PDB entry 8VBA | electron microscopy, 3.29 A resolution | chains A and H of the 3 polymer chains in the assembly

[Chain A]
Protein: EtpA
Source organism: Escherichia coli ETEC H10407
Reference sequence: Q29XT7 (Q29XT7_ECOLX); numbering as in UniProt (aligned over 1-1534)
Amino-acid sequence (1564 residues; numbered 1 to 1564; the number before each row is that of its first residue):
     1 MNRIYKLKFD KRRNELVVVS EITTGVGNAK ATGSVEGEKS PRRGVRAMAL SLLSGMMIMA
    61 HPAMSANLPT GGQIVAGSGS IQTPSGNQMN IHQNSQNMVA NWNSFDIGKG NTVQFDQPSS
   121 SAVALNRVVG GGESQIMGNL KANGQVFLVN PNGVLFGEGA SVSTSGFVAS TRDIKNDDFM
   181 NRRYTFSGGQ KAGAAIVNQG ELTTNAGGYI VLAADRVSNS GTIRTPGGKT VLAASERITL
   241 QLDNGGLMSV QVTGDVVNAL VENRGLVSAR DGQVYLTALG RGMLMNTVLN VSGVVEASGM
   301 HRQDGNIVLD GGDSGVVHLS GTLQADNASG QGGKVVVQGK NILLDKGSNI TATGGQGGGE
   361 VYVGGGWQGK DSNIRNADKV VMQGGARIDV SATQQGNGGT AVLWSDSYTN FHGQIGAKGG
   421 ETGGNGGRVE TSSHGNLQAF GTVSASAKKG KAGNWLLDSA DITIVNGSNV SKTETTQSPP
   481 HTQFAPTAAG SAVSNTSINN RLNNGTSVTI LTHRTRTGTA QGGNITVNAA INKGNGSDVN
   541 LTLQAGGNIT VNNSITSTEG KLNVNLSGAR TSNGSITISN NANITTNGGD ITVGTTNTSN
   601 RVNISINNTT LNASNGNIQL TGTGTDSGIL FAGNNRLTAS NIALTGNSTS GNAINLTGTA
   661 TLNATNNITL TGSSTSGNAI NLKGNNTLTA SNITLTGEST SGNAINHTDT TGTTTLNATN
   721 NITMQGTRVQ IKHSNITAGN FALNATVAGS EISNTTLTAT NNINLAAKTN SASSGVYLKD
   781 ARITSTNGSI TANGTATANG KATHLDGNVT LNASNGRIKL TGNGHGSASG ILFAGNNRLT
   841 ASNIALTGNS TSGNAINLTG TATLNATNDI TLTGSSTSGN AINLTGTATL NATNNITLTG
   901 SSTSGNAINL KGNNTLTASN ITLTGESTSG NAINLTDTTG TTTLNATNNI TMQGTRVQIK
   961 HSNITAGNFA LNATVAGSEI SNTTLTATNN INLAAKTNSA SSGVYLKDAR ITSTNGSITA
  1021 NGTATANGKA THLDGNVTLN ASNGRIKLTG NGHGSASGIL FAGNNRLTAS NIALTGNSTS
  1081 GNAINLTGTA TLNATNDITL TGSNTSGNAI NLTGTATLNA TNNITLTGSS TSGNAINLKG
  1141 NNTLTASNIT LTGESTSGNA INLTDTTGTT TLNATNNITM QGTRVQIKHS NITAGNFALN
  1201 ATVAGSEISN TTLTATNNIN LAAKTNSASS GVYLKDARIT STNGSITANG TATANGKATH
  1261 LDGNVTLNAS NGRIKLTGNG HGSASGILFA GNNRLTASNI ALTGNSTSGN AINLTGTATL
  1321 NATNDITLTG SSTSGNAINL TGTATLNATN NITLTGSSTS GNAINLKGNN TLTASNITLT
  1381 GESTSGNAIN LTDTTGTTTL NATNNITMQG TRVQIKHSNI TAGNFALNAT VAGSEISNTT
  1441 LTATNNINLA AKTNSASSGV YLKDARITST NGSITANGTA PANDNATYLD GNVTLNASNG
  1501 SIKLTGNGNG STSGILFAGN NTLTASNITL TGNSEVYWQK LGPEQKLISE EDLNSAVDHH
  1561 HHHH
Unresolved in the structure: 1-65, 1104-1564
Construct notes: conflict Gly416 (Ser in Q29XT7), Gly534 (Ser in Q29XT7), His707 (Leu in Q29XT7), Asn1104 (Ser in Q29XT7), Ala1476 (Thr in Q29XT7), Pro1481 (Thr in Q29XT7), Asp1484 (Gly in Q29XT7), Asn1485 (Lys in Q29XT7), Tyr1488 (His in Q29XT7), Ser1501 (Arg in Q29XT7), Asn1509 (His in Q29XT7), Thr1512 (Ala in Q29XT7), Thr1522 (Arg in Q29XT7), Thr1529 (Ala in Q29XT7); expression tag (1535-1564)
Glycans and other covalent adducts: beta-D-glucopyranose (BGC) linked to Asn290, Asn349, Asn495, Asn504, Asn524, Asn528, Asn540, Asn548, Asn552, Asn565, Asn583, Asn603, Asn608, Asn612, Asn641, Asn647, Asn655, Asn667, Asn685, Asn692, Asn717, Asn721, Asn740, Asn744, Asn754, Asn793, Asn808, Asn843, Asn849, Asn857, Asn883, Asn895, Asn920, Asn934, Asn945, Asn949, Asn968, Asn972, Asn1021

[Chain H]
Protein: mAb 1C08 Heavy Chain
Source organism: Mus musculus
Amino-acid sequence (466 residues; numbered -18 to 443 plus 4 insertion-coded residues; the number before each row is that of its first residue; a row labelled like 82A-82C holds insertion residues (82A, then the next letters in order); numbers below 1 keep their minus sign (Met-18 is residue -18)):
   -18 MGWSCIILFL VATATGVHSE VQLQQSGGEL MKPGASVKLS CKATGYTFTG YWIEWVEQRP
    42 GHGLEWIGEI L
   52A P
    53 GSGSTDYNEK FKGKATCSAD TSSNTAYMKL
82A-82C SSL
    83 TTEDSAIYYC ARKSPYAMEY WGQGTSVTVS SASTKGPSVF PLAPSSKSTS GGTAALGCLV
   143 KDYFPEPVTV SWNSGALTSG VHTFPAVLQS SGLYSLSSVV TVPSSSLGTQ TYICNVNHKP
   203 SNTKVDKRVE PKSCDKTHTC PPCPAPELLG GPSVFLFPPK PKDTLMISRT PEVTCVVVDV
   263 SHEDPEVKFN WYVDGVEVHN AKTKPREEQY NSTYRVVSVL TVLHQDWLNG KEYKCKVSNK
   323 ALPAPIEKTI SKAKGQPREP QVYTLPPSRE EMTKNQVSLT CLVKGFYPSD IAVEWESNGQ
   383 PENNYKTTPP VLDSDGSFFL YSKLTVDKSR WQQGNVFSCS VMHEALHNHY TQKSLSLSPG
   443 K
Unresolved in the structure: -18 to 1, 114-443
Disulfide bonds: Cys22-Cys92
Ligand contacts: beta-D-glucopyranose (BGC): Ser96, Tyr98, Ala99, Glu101

[Chain A / chain H interface]
Contacting residue pairs (29; chain A residue first):
  Glu158(A) with Thr73(H), hydrogen bond
  Gln199(A) with Gly53(H)
  Gly200(A) with Ser54(H)
  Glu201(A) with Ser54(H)
  Ser220(A) with Thr30(H); Gly53(H)
  Gly221(A) with Ser54(H)
  Thr222(A) with Ser54(H)
  Arg264(A) with Thr28(H); Thr30(H), hydrogen bond (backbone-side chain); Gly31(H), hydrogen bond (backbone-backbone)
  Gly265(A) with Thr30(H)
  Leu266(A) with Trp33(H), hydrophobic; Leu52(H), hydrophobic
  Ser292(A) with Thr28(H), hydrogen bond; Tyr32(H)
  Gly293(A) with Gly31(H)
  Val294(A) with Gly31(H); Trp33(H), hydrophobic; Pro97(H), hydrophobic
  Ser320(A) with Tyr32(H)
  Thr322(A) with Ser96(H); Pro97(H); Tyr98(H)
  Leu323(A) with Tyr98(H)
  Gln324(A) with Pro97(H); Tyr98(H)
  Asn349(A) with Tyr98(H), hydrogen bond
  Thr351(A) with Tyr98(H), hydrogen bond
Other interface residues (no listed pair), chain A (22 interface residues in all): Gly321, Asp326, Arg387
Other interface residues (no listed pair), chain H (13 interface residues in all): Ser56

[Overview]
22 residues of chain A and 13 residues of chain H are in contact, with 6 hydrogen bonds. Among the polar pairs
are Glu158(A)-Thr73(H), Arg264(A)-Thr30(H) and Ser292(A)-Thr28(H). Chain H binds beta-D-glucopyranose.
Here chain A is EtpA (Escherichia coli ETEC H10407) and chain H is mAb 1C08 Heavy Chain (Mus musculus). Entry
8VBA (The secreted adhesin EtpA of Enterotoxigenic Escherichia coli in complex with the mouse mAb 1C08) was
determined by electron microscopy.
